Entry 7P9V (electron microscopy, 3.40 A resolution); this record covers chains A and B.

# Chain A
Molecule: 4F2 cell-surface antigen heavy chain
Source organism: Homo sapiens
Reference sequence: P08195 (4F2_HUMAN); residues 3-631 here correspond to UniProt positions 2-630 (UniProt number = residue number - 1)
Sequence (638 residues; numbered -6 to 631; the number before each row is that of its first residue; numbers below 1 keep their minus sign (Met-6 is residue -6)):
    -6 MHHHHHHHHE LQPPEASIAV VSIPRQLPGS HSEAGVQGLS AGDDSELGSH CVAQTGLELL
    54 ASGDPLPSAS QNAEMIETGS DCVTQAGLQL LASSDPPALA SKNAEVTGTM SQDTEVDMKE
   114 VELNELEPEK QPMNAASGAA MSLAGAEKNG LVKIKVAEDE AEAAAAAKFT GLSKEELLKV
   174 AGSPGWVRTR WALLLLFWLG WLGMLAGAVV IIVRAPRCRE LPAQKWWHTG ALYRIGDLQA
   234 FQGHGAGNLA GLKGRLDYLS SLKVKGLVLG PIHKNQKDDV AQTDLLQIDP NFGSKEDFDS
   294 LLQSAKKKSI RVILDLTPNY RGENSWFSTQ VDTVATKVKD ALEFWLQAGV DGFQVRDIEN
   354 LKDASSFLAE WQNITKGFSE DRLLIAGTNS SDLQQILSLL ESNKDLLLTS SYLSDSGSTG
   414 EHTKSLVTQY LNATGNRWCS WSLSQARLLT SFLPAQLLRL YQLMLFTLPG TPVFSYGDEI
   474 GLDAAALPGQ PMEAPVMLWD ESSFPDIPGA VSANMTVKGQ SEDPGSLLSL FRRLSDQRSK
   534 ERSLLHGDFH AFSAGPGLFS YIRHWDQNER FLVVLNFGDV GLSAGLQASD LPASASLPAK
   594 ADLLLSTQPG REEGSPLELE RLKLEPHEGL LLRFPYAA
Disordered / not traced: -6 to 167
Covalently attached groups: N-acetylglucosamine (NAG) linked to Asn366, Asn382, Asn425, Asn507
Construct notes: initiating methionine (-6); expression tag (-5 to 2)
UniProt features mapped onto this chain:
  - modified residue: Ser104 (Phosphoserine), Thr107 (Phosphothreonine), Ser135 (Phosphoserine), Ser166 (Phosphoserine), Ser407 (Phosphoserine), Ser409 (Phosphoserine), Ser411 (Phosphoserine), Ser528 (Phosphoserine), Ser532 (Phosphoserine)
  - glycosylation (N-linked (GlcNAc...) asparagine): Asn366, Asn382, Asn425 (complex), Asn507
  - cross-link (Glycyl lysine isopeptide (Lys-Gly)): Lys148 (interchain with G-Cter in ubiquitin), Lys167 (interchain with G-Cter in SUMO2)

# Chain B
Molecule: Cystine/glutamate transporter
Source organism: Homo sapiens
Reference sequence: Q9UPY5 (XCT_HUMAN); numbering as in UniProt (aligned over 2-501)
Sequence (509 residues; row label = number of the first residue in the row; numbers below 1 keep their minus sign (Met-7 is residue -7)):
    -7 MDYKDDDDKV RKPVVSTISK GGYLQGNVNG RLPSLGNKEP PGQEKVQLKR KVTLLRGVSI
    53 IIGTIIGAGI FISPKGVLQN TGSVGMSLTI WTVCGVLSLF GALSYAELGT TIKKSGGHYT
   113 YILEVFGPLP AFVRVWVELL IIRPAATAVI SLAFGRYILE PFFIQCEIPE LAIKLITAVG
   173 ITVVMVLNSM SVSWSARIQI FLTFCKLTAI LIIIVPGVMQ LIKGQTQNFK DAFSGRDSSI
   233 TRLPLAFYYG MYAYAGWFYL NFVTEEVENP EKTIPLAICI SMAIVTIGYV LTNVAYFTTI
   293 NAEELLLSNA VAVTFSERLL GNFSLAVPIF VALSCFGSMN GGVFAVSRLF YVASREGHLP
   353 EILSMIHVRK HTPLPAVIVL HPLTMIMLFS GDLDSLLNFL SFARWLFIGL AVAGLIYLRY
   413 KCPDMHRPFK VPLFIPALFS FTCLFMVALS LYSDPFSTGI GFVITLTGVP AYYLFIIWDK
   473 KPRWFRIMSE KITRTLQIIL EVVPEEDKL
Disordered / not traced: -7 to 44, 500-501
Construct notes: initiating methionine (-7); expression tag (-6 to 1)
UniProt features mapped onto this chain:
  - binding site (L-glutamate): Arg135, Tyr244
  - modified residue: Ser26 (Phosphoserine)
  - glycosylation: Asn314 (N-linked (GlcNAc...) asparagine)
  - mutagenesis: Cys86 (C86S: Does not affect L-cystine transport activity; when associated with S-158; S-197; S-271; S-327; S-414 and S-435. Does not affect affinity for L-cystine; when associated with S-158; S-197; S-271 ...), Arg135 (R135A: Loss of L-cystine transport activity; R135K: Loss of L-cystine transport activity), Cys158 (C158S: Does not affect L-cystine transport activity; when associated with S-86; S-197; S-271; S-327; S-414 and S-435. Does not affect affinity for L-cystine; when associated with S-86; S-197; S-271 ...), Gln191 (Q191A: Increases sensitivity to erastin-induced ferroptosis), Cys197 (C197S: Does not affect L-cystine transport activity; when associated with S-86; S-158; S-271; S-327; S-414 and S-435. Does not affect affinity for L-cystine; when associated with S-86; S-158; S-271 ...), Lys198 (K198A: Loss of L-cystine transport activity. Does not affect location at the celle membrane. Does not affect expression level), Phe254 (F254A: Increases resistance to erastin-induced ferroptosis. Decreases sensitivity to erastin-induced inhibition of L-cystine transport activity), Cys271 (C271S: Does not affect L-cystine transport activity; when associated with S-86; S-158; S-197; S-327; S-414 and S-435. Does not affect affinity for L-cystine; when associated with S-86; S-158; S-197 ...), Cys327 (C327A: Does not affect L-glutamate transport activity. Does not affect location at cell membrane Does not affect expression level; C327L: Loss of L-glutamate transport activity ...), Phe336 (F336A: Decreases L-cystine transport activity about 50%. Increases sensitivity to erastin-induced ferroptosis. Significantly decreases the L-cystine transport activity ...), Arg396 (R396A: Loss of L-cystine transport activity; R396K: Loss of L-cystine transport activity; R396N: Loss of L-cystine transport activity), Cys414 (C414S: Does not affect L-cystine transport activity; when associated with S-86; S-158; S-197; S-271; S-327 and S-435. Does not affect affinity for L-cystine; when associated with S-86; S-158; S-197 ...), 1 further mutagenesis entry in UniProt
What the authors report for this chain:
  - contacts within the chain: Gly55-Lys198, Phe336-Pro365
  - conformationally variable residues (loop rearrangement): Gly334 to Ala337
  - specificity-determining residues: Arg396 (from molecular simulation)
  - specificity-determining residues: Gly334 (proposed by the authors, not directly observed)

# Interface between chain A and chain B
Disulfides between the chains: Cys211(A)-Cys158(B)
Residue-residue contacts - 41 pairs, chain A then chain B:
  Glu168(A) - Val495(B)
  Leu171(A) - Val360(B)  hydrophobic
  Leu171(A) - Gln489(B)
  Leu171(A) - Ile490(B)  hydrophobic
  Leu171(A) - Glu493(B)
  Leu171(A) - Val494(B)
  Leu171(A) - Val495(B)  hydrophobic
  Ala174(A) - Ile490(B)  hydrophobic
  Trp179(A) - Thr487(B)
  Trp179(A) - Ile490(B)
  Trp179(A) - Ile491(B)
  Arg183(A) - Ile490(B)  hydrogen bond (side chain-backbone)
  Arg183(A) - Ile491(B)  hydrogen bond (side chain-backbone)
  Arg183(A) - Glu493(B)  salt bridge
  Phe190(A) - Thr174(B)
  Trp194(A) - Val171(B)
  Trp194(A) - Thr174(B)
  Trp194(A) - Val175(B)  hydrophobic
  Met197(A) - Leu167(B)  hydrophobic
  Met197(A) - Ala170(B)  hydrophobic
  Leu198(A) - Val171(B)
  Gly200(A) - Leu167(B)
  Ala201(A) - Leu167(B)
  Ala201(A) - Ile168(B)  hydrophobic
  Ile204(A) - Pro161(B)  hydrophobic
  Ile204(A) - Leu163(B)  hydrophobic
  Ile204(A) - Ala164(B)  hydrophobic
  Ile204(A) - Leu167(B)  hydrophobic
  Ile205(A) - Leu151(B)  hydrophobic
  Ile205(A) - Phe155(B)  hydrophobic
  Ile205(A) - Ala164(B)  hydrophobic
  Ala208(A) - Phe155(B)  hydrophobic
  Arg210(A) - Phe154(B)  hydrogen bond (side chain-backbone)
  Arg210(A) - Phe155(B)
  Arg210(A) - Cys158(B)  hydrogen bond
  Cys211(A) - Cys158(B)  disulfide
  Glu213(A) - Ile156(B)
  Lys300(A) - Gln217(B)
  Lys300(A) - Gln219(B)  hydrogen bond (backbone-side chain)
  Arg535(A) - Gln157(B)  hydrogen bond
  Gln560(A) - Glu159(B)
Interface residues without a listed pair, chain A (23 interface residues in all): Thr182, Trp191, Leu214
Interface residues without a listed pair, chain B (28 interface residues in all): Val178, His373
The authors on this interface:
  - pairs named by the authors: Cys211(A)-Cys158(B) (covalent link), Lys300(A)-Gln217(B) (backbone contact), Lys300(A)-Gln219(B) (backbone contact)

# Overview
Chain A and chain B form an interface of 23 and 28 residues respectively, with 1 disulfide bond, 6 hydrogen
bonds and 1 salt bridge. Polar pairs include Arg183(A)-Glu493(B), Arg183(A)-Ile490(B) and Arg183(A)-Ile491(B).
The paper describes a contact between Cys211(A) and Cys158(B); backbone contacts between Lys300(A) and
Gln217(B) and Lys300(A) and Gln219(B). The paper reports specificity determinants Arg396(B) and Gly334(B);
conformational variability at Gly334(B).
Here chain A is 4F2 cell-surface antigen heavy chain and chain B is Cystine/glutamate transporter, both from
Homo sapiens. Entry 7P9V (Cryo EM structure of System XC-) was determined by electron microscopy, deposited
together with 7P9U.
